Entry 3P5T (X-ray diffraction, 2.70 A resolution); this record covers chains A and B of the 4 polymer chains in the assembly.

== Chain A (and B) ==
Molecule: Cleavage and polyadenylation specificity factor subunit 5
From: Homo sapiens
Notes: chain B of this document is another copy of the same molecule, construct and numbering; everything in this record applies to it too
UniProt: O43809 (CPSF5_HUMAN); residues 34-227 here = UniProt positions 34-227
Sequence (202 residues; each row starts with the number of its first residue):
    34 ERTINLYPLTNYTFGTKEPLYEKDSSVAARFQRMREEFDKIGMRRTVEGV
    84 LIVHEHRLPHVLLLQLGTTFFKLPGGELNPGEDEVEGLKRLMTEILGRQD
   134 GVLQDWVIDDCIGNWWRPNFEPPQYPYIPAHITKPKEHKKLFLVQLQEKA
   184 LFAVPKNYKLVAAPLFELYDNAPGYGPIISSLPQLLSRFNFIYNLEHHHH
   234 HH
Unresolved in the structure: 230-235 (chain B: 232-235)
Differences from the reference sequence: expression tag (228-235)
Curated features (UniProtKB/Swiss-Prot):
  - region: Thr-102 to Phe-104 (Interaction with RNA)
  - motif: Gly-109 to Gly-130 (Nudix box)
  - site (Interaction with RNA): Glu-55, Arg-63
  - modified residue: Tyr-40 (Phosphotyrosine), Lys-56 (N6-acetyllysine)
  - mutagenesis: Glu-55 (E55A: Reduces affinity for UGUA RNA by 88%), Arg-63 (R63S: Reduces affinity for UGUA RNA by 99%), Glu-81 (E81A: Reduces affinity for UGUA RNA by 12%), Phe-103 (F103A: Reduces affinity for UGUA RNA by 99%; F103W: Reduces affinity for UGUA RNA by over 90%), Glu-154 (E154A: Reduces affinity for UGUA RNA by 50%), Tyr-158 (Y158A: Abolishes interaction with CPSF6; when associated with A-160), Tyr-160 (Y160A: Abolishes interaction with CPSF6; when associated with A-158), Leu-218 (L218R: Reduces interactions with CPSF6 and CPSF7 and decreases mRNA 3'-processing activity)

== Chain A / chain B interface ==
Pairs across the interface (40):
  His-89(A) / Ala-163(B)
  Leu-91(A) / Ile-161(B)
  Cys-144(A) / Arg-221(B)
  Gly-146(A) / Ser-220(B)
  Gly-146(A) / Arg-221(B)
  Asn-147(A) / Ser-220(B)  hydrogen bond (backbone-side chain)
  Asn-147(A) / Arg-221(B)
  Trp-148(A) / Tyr-202(B)
  Trp-148(A) / Gln-217(B)
  Tyr-158(A) / Tyr-202(B)  hydrophobic
  Pro-159(A) / Tyr-202(B)
  Pro-159(A) / Pro-216(B)
  Pro-159(A) / Gln-217(B)
  Pro-159(A) / Ser-220(B)
  Tyr-160(A) / Leu-198(B)  hydrophobic
  Tyr-160(A) / Phe-199(B)
  Tyr-160(A) / Tyr-202(B)
  Ile-161(A) / Leu-91(B)
  Ala-163(A) / His-89(B)
  Leu-198(A) / Tyr-160(B)  hydrophobic
  Phe-199(A) / Tyr-160(B)
  Tyr-202(A) / Trp-148(B)
  Tyr-202(A) / Pro-159(B)
  Tyr-202(A) / Tyr-160(B)
  Tyr-202(A) / Pro-210(B)
  Pro-210(A) / Tyr-202(B)
  Ser-214(A) / Gln-217(B)
  Pro-216(A) / Pro-159(B)  hydrophobic
  Gln-217(A) / Trp-148(B)
  Gln-217(A) / Pro-159(B)
  Gln-217(A) / Ser-214(B)
  Gln-217(A) / Leu-218(B)
  Leu-218(A) / Gln-217(B)
  Leu-218(A) / Leu-218(B)
  Ser-220(A) / Gly-146(B)
  Ser-220(A) / Asn-147(B)  hydrogen bond (backbone-side chain)
  Ser-220(A) / Pro-159(B)
  Arg-221(A) / Cys-144(B)
  Arg-221(A) / Asn-147(B)
  Arg-221(A) / Arg-221(B)
Also at the interface, not in a pair above, chain A (24 interface residues in all): Glu-34, Ile-145, Gln-157
Also at the interface, not in a pair above, chain B (25 interface residues in all): Ile-145, Gln-157, Tyr-158, Pro-162, Lys-173

== Summary ==
24 residues of chain A face 25 of chain B across their interface, with 2 hydrogen bonds. Its one
hydrogen-bonded contact is Asn-147(A)/Ser-220(B). From UniProt: 8 mutagenesis sites on chain A.
Both chains are Cleavage and polyadenylation specificity factor subunit 5 (Homo sapiens). Entry 3P5T
(CFIm25-CFIm68 complex) was determined by X-ray diffraction.
